7XUZ - chains C and D of the 10 polymer chains in the assembly; structure by X-ray diffraction, 3.59 A resolution.

== Chain C (and D) ==
Protein: myocyte-specific enhancer factor 2A isoform X4
From: Homo sapiens
Notes: chain D of this document is another copy of the same molecule, construct and numbering; everything in this record applies to it too
UniProtKB: A0A6J2KXN9 (A0A6J2KXN9_9CHIR); residue numbers follow UniProt; this construct covers 1-95
Amino-acid sequence (97 residues; each row starts with the number of its first residue; numbers below 1 keep their minus sign (Gly-1 is residue -1)):
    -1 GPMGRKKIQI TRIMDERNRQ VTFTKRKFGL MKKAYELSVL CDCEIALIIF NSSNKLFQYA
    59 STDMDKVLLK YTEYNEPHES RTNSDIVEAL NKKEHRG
Disordered / not traced: -1 to 3, 60-61, 87-95 (chain D: -1 to 6, 92-95)
Differences from the reference sequence: expression tag (-1 to 0)

== How chain C and chain D interact ==
Residue-residue contacts (121):
  Ile6(C) with Leu38(D), hydrophobic
  Gln7(C) with Leu38(D)
  Ile8(C) with Tyr33(D); Val37(D), hydrophobic; Leu38(D), hydrophobic
  Thr9(C) with Leu38(D)
  Arg10(C) with Val37(D); Leu38(D); Asp40(D), salt bridge
  Ile11(C) with Leu38(D), hydrogen bond (backbone-backbone)
  Arg17(C) with Cys39(D), hydrogen bond (backbone-side chain)
  Phe21(C) with Leu35(D), hydrophobic; Cys39(D); Cys41(D), hydrophobic
  Arg24(C) with Lys31(D); Glu34(D), salt bridge; Leu35(D)
  Lys25(C) with Leu35(D)
  Phe26(C) with Ile84(D), hydrophobic; Leu88(D), hydrophobic
  Leu28(C) with Leu28(D); Lys31(D); Ala32(D)
  Met29(C) with Arg79(D)
  Lys30(C) with Leu88(D)
  Lys31(C) with Arg24(D); Leu28(D)
  Ala32(C) with Leu28(D)
  Tyr33(C) with Ile8(D), hydrophobic; Asn81(D); Ile84(D), hydrophobic; Val85(D)
  Glu34(C) with Ile8(D); Arg24(D), salt bridge
  Leu35(C) with Phe21(D), hydrophobic; Arg24(D)
  Ser36(C) with Asn81(D), hydrogen bond
  Val37(C) with Ile8(D), hydrophobic; Arg10(D)
  Leu38(C) with Gln7(D); Ile8(D), hydrophobic; Thr9(D); Arg10(D); Ile11(D), hydrogen bond (backbone-backbone); Arg24(D)
  Cys39(C) with Arg17(D), hydrogen bond (side chain-backbone); Phe21(D), hydrophobic; Ser50(D)
  Asp40(C) with Arg10(D), salt bridge; Ser50(D)
  Cys41(C) with Phe48(D); Asn49(D)
  Glu42(C) with Ile47(D); Phe48(D), hydrogen bond (backbone-backbone)
  Ile43(C) with Leu45(D), hydrophobic; Ile46(D); Ile47(D), hydrophobic
  Ala44(C) with Ala44(D); Leu45(D); Ile46(D), hydrogen bond (backbone-backbone)
  Leu45(C) with Ile43(D), hydrophobic; Ala44(D); Leu45(D), hydrophobic
  Ile46(C) with Glu42(D); Ile43(D); Ala44(D), hydrogen bond (backbone-backbone); Tyr69(D), hydrophobic
  Ile47(C) with Glu42(D); Ile43(D), hydrophobic
  Phe48(C) with Cys41(D); Glu42(D), hydrogen bond (backbone-backbone); Tyr69(D), hydrophobic
  Asn49(C) with Cys41(D)
  Ser50(C) with Asp40(D)
  Lys53(C) with Tyr72(D); Pro75(D)
  Leu54(C) with Tyr69(D), hydrophobic; Tyr72(D), hydrophobic; His76(D); Glu77(D)
  Phe55(C) with Glu77(D)
  Gln56(C) with Tyr69(D), hydrogen bond; His76(D), hydrogen bond; Glu77(D), hydrogen bond (backbone-backbone); Ser78(D); Arg79(D), hydrogen bond (backbone-backbone)
  Tyr57(C) with Arg79(D); Thr80(D); Asn81(D)
  Ala58(C) with Arg79(D), hydrogen bond (backbone-backbone); Thr80(D); Asn81(D)
  Ser59(C) with Thr80(D); Asn81(D)
  Met62(C) with Tyr69(D)
  Leu66(C) with Tyr69(D), hydrophobic
  Lys68(C) with Phe48(D)
  Tyr69(C) with Gln56(D); Leu66(D), hydrophobic
  Tyr72(C) with Lys53(D); Leu54(D), hydrophobic
  His76(C) with Leu54(D); Gln56(D)
  Glu77(C) with Phe55(D); Gln56(D), hydrogen bond (backbone-backbone)
  Ser78(C) with Gln56(D), hydrogen bond
  Arg79(C) with Gln56(D), hydrogen bond (backbone-backbone); Tyr57(D); Ala58(D), hydrogen bond (backbone-backbone)
  Thr80(C) with Tyr57(D); Ala58(D); Ser59(D); Thr60(D)
  Asn81(C) with Tyr33(D); Ser36(D), hydrogen bond; Tyr57(D), hydrogen bond; Ala58(D); Ser59(D), hydrogen bond (side chain-backbone)
  Ile84(C) with Tyr33(D), hydrophobic; Tyr57(D), hydrophobic
  Val85(C) with Tyr33(D)
Interface residues without a listed pair, chain C (57 interface residues in all): Thr20, Asn52, Val65
Interface residues without a listed pair, chain D (58 interface residues in all): Thr20, Lys25, Met29, Asn52, Met62, Asp63, Val65, Lys68

== Overview ==
The interface between chain C and chain D involves 57 residues on one side and 58 on the other, with 21
hydrogen bonds and 4 salt bridges. Among the polar pairs are Arg10(C)-Asp40(D), Arg24(C)-Glu34(D) and
Arg17(C)-Cys39(D).
Both chains are myocyte-specific enhancer factor 2A isoform X4 (Homo sapiens). Entry 7XUZ (Crystal structure
of a HDAC4-MEF2A-DNA ternary complex) was determined by X-ray diffraction.
